PDB entry 8EOW | electron microscopy, 3.90 A resolution | chains A and E of the 8 polymer chains in the assembly

# Chain A
Protein: Potassium voltage-gated channel subfamily H member 1
Source organism: Rattus norvegicus
UniProtKB: Q63472 (KCNH1_RAT); residues 10-722 here = UniProt positions 10-722
Amino-acid sequence (713 residues; numbered 10 to 722; the number before each row is that of its first residue):
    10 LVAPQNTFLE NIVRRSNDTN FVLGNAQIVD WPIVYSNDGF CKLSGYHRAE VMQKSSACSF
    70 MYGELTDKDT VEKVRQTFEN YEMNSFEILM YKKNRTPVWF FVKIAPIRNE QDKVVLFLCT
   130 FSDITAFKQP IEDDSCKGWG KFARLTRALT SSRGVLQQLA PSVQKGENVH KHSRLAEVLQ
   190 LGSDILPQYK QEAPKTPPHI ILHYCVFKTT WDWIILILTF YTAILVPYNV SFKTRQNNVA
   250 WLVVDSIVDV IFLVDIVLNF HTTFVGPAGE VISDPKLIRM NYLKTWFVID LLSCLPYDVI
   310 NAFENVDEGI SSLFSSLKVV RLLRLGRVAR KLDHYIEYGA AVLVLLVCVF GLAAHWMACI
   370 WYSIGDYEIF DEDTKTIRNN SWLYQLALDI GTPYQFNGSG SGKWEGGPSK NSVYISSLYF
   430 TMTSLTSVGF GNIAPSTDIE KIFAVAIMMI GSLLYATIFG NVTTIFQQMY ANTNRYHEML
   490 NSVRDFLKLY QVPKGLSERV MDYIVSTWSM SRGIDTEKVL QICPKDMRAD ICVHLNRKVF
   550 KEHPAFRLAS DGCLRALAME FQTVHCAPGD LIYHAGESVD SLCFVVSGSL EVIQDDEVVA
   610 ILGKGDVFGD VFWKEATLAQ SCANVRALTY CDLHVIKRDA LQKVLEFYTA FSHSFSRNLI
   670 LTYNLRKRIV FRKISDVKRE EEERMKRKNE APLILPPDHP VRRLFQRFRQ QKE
Unresolved in the structure: 407-411, 697-703
UniProt features mapped onto this chain:
  - region: F151 to R162 (Required for phosphatidylinositol bisphosphate binding), Y672 to L674 (Interaction with cyclic nucleotide-binding pocket)
  - motif: S436 to N441 (Selectivity filter)
  - glycosylation (N-linked (GlcNAc...) asparagine): N388, N406
Reported in the primary citation:
  - contacts within the chain: D264-R336, D299-R336, D258-R330, D254-R330, D258-R333, W295-R339, D299-R339, D221-K340

# Chain E
Protein: Calmodulin-1
Source organism: Homo sapiens
UniProtKB: P0DP23 (CALM1_HUMAN); residues 6-147 here correspond to UniProt positions 7-148 (UniProt number = residue number + 1)
Amino-acid sequence (142 residues; each row starts with the number of its first residue):
     6 EEQIAEFKEA FSLFDKDGDG TITTKELGTV MRSLGQNPTE AELQDMINEV DADGNGTIDF
    66 PEFLTMMARK MKDTDSEEEI REAFRVFDKD GNGYISAAEL RHVMTNLGEK LTDEEVDEMI
   126 READIDGDGQ VNYEEFVQMM TA
UniProt features mapped onto this chain:
  - binding site (Ca(2+)): D20, D22, D24, T26, E31, D56, D58, N60, T62, E67, D93, D95, N97, Y99, E104, D129, D131, D133, Q135, E140
  - modified residue: K21 (N6-acetyllysine), T44 (Phosphothreonine), S81 (Phosphoserine), K94 (N6-acetyllysine), Y99 (Phosphotyrosine), S101 (Phosphoserine), T110 (Phosphothreonine), K115 (N6,N6,N6-trimethyllysine), Y138 (Phosphotyrosine)
  - cross-link: K21 (Glycyl lysine isopeptide (Lys-Gly) (interchain with G-Cter in SUMO2))

# Chain A / chain E interface
Residue-residue contacts (9; chain A residue first):
  W148(A) - L48(E)  hydrophobic
  W148(A) - M51(E)  hydrophobic
  W148(A) - F68(E)
  R153(A) - K75(E)  hydrogen bond (side chain-backbone)
  A169(A) - S38(E)  hydrogen bond (backbone-side chain)
  P170(A) - T34(E)
  P170(A) - S38(E)
  V172(A) - S38(E)  hydrogen bond (backbone-side chain)
  K174(A) - R37(E)
Interface residues without a listed pair, chain A (10 interface residues in all): A135, C145, Q173, G175
Interface residues without a listed pair, chain E (10 interface residues in all): L39, M71, R74

# Overview
Chain A and chain E each contribute 10 residues to their interface; the contacts include 3 hydrogen bonds.
Among the polar pairs are R153(A)-K75(E), A169(A)-S38(E) and V172(A)-S38(E). From UniProt: 20 Ca2+-binding
residues on chain E. From the paper: contacts within the chain involving D264(A), R336(A) and D299(A) among
others.
Chain A is Potassium voltage-gated channel subfamily H member 1 (Rattus norvegicus) and chain E is
Calmodulin-1 (Homo sapiens); the structure, Eag Kv channel with voltage sensor in the up conformation, was
determined by electron microscopy together with 8EP0 and 8EP1 from the same study.
